PDB entry 6QGR | X-ray diffraction, 1.84 A resolution | chains A and B of the 3 polymer chains in the assembly

[Chain A]
Molecule: Coenzyme F420 hydrogenase subunit alpha
From: Methanosarcina barkeri MS
Sequence (437 residues; each row starts with the number of its first residue):
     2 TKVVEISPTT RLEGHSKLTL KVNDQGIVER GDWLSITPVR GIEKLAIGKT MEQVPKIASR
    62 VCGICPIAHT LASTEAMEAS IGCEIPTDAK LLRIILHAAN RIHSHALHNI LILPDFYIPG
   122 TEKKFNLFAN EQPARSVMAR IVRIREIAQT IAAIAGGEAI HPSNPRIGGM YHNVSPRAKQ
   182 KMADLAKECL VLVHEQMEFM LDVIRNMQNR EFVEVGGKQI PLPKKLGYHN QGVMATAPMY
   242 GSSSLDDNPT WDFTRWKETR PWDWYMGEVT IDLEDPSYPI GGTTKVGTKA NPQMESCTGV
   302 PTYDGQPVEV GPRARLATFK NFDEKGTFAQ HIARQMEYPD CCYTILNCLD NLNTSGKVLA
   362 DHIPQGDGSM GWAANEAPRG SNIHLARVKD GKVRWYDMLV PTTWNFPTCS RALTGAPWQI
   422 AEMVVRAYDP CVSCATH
Ion coordination: Fe ion: E44, M399, H438; ni-fe reduced active center Ni: C63, C66, C432, C435; Mg2+ near N322 (its only coordinating residue here)
Ligand contacts:
  - tris-hydroxymethyl-methyl-ammonium (144): A318, N322, F323, D324
  - ni-fe reduced active center (NFU; formyl[bis(hydrocyanato-1kappaC)]ironnickel(Fe-Ni)): C63, I65, C66, A69, H70, A378, P379, R380, N383, V401, P402, T403, C432, C435

[Chain B]
Molecule: Coenzyme F420 hydrogenase subunit beta
From: Methanosarcina barkeri MS
Notes: EC 1.12.98.1
UniProt: A0A0E3QWH3 (A0A0E3QWH3_METBA); residues 1-291 here = UniProt positions 1-291
Sequence (291 residues; numbered 1 to 291; the number before each row is that of its first residue):
     1 MIEDPYLGKY VTCVSARSTD KEILKKAQDG GIATALMVYA LEEGFIDGTI VAGEGDKPWQ
    61 PKPVVAMTRE DILKARGTRY NISPQISWLK EATRSFGLDK VGVTGVCCQM QAVRKAQLYP
   121 INMRDVPGKV AFTVGLFCME NFSYKSLQSI VEDHANQSLG SVKKMEITKG KFWVYTERGN
   181 VATVPLKATH KYEQPGCHVC LDYVSNLADI STGSVGSPDG WSTVFIRTKV GNEIWSKAVA
   241 DGMFETKPIE EVKPGLDLLR KLAKQKIDKN QKTVEERKTF GINKGLRNPY A
Differences from the reference sequence: conflict Q265 (Glu in A0A0E3QWH3)
Ion coordination: 4Fe-4S cluster Fe: C108, C138, C197, C200
Ligand contacts:
  - FAD (flavin-adenine dinucleotide): K26, A27, Q28, D29, G30, G31, I32, A33, T34, V51, A52, P61, A75, R76, G77, T78, R79, Y80, N81, S83, Q85, T104, G105, V106, Q109, L136, F137, C138, M139, E140, N141, Y203, T212, G213, S214, V215, S222
  - 4Fe-4S cluster (SF4): V106, C107, C108, C138, M139, E140, N141, Q194, G196, C197, C200, K266

[Interface between chain A and chain B]
Contacting residue pairs (23; chain A residue first):
  Q150(A) with R124(B)
  A154(A) with R94(B)
  I155(A) with R94(B); S95(B)
  G158(A) with R94(B), hydrogen bond (backbone-side chain)
  E159(A) with R94(B), salt bridge; R124(B)
  I161(A) with R124(B)
  H173(A) with E91(B), salt bridge; S95(B)
  N174(A) with S95(B)
  V175(A) with S95(B)
  S176(A) with S95(B), hydrogen bond (backbone-backbone); F96(B), hydrogen bond (side chain-backbone)
  R178(A) with D47(B), salt bridge; G97(B); L98(B)
  A179(A) with S95(B); F96(B); G97(B)
  K182(A) with G97(B); D99(B), salt bridge; K129(B)
Also at the interface, not in a pair above, chain A (14 interface residues in all): A160
Also at the interface, not in a pair above, chain B (14 interface residues in all): M67, W88, K90, T93

[Summary]
Chain A and chain B each contribute 14 residues to their interface, with 3 hydrogen bonds and 4 salt bridges.
Polar pairs include E159(A)-R94(B), H173(A)-E91(B) and R178(A)-D47(B). Bound to chain A: ni-fe reduced active
center and tris-hydroxymethyl-methyl-ammonium.
Chain A is Coenzyme F420 hydrogenase subunit alpha and chain B is Coenzyme F420 hydrogenase subunit beta, both
from Methanosarcina barkeri MS; the structure, The F420-reducing [NiFe] hydrogenase complex from
Methanosarcina barkeri at the Nia-S state, was determined by X-ray diffraction (same publication as 6QGT and
6QII).
